1WN6 - chains A and B; structure by X-ray diffraction, 1.80 A resolution.

# Chain A (and B)
Protein: Blasticidin-S deaminase
Organism: Aspergillus terreus
Notes: EC 3.5.4.23; chain B of this document is another copy of the same molecule, construct and numbering; everything in this record applies to it too
UniProtKB: P78986 (BSD_ASPTE); residues 1-130 here = UniProt positions 1-130
Sequence (130 residues; row label = number of the first residue in the row):
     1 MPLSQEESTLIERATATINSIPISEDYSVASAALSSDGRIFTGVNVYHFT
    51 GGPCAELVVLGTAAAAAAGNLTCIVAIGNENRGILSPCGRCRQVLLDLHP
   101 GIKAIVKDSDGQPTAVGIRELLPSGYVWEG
Unresolved in the structure: 1-3, 130 (chain B: 1-2, 129-130)
Metal / ion sites: Zn2+: Cys-54, Cys-88, Cys-91
Ligand contacts:
  - arsenic (ARS): Glu-7, Cys-73, Ile-105, Ala-115
  - BST (6-(4-amino-4-hydroxy-2-oxo-3,4-dihydro-2H-pyrimidin-1-yl)-3-[3-amino-5-(N-methyl-guanidino)-pent anoylamino]-3,6-dihydro-2H-pyran-2-carboxylic acid): Glu-25, Asp-26, Ser-28, Val-29, Asn-45, Tyr-47, Cys-54, Ala-55, Glu-56, Ala-76, Arg-82, Leu-85, Ser-86, Pro-87, Cys-88, Cys-91, Tyr-126, Trp-128

# How chain A and chain B interact
Contacting residue pairs (53; chain A residue first):
  Ile-21(A) / Ala-64(B)
  Ile-21(A) / Ala-65(B)
  Ile-21(A) / Ala-67(B)
  Pro-22(A) / Ala-67(B)
  Asp-26(A) / Leu-98(B)
  Tyr-27(A) / Ala-64(B)  hydrophobic
  Tyr-27(A) / Leu-98(B)
  Tyr-27(A) / His-99(B)
  Val-44(A) / Gly-61(B)
  Val-44(A) / Ala-65(B)  hydrophobic
  Val-46(A) / Leu-57(B)
  Val-46(A) / Leu-60(B)
  Val-46(A) / Gly-61(B)
  Val-46(A) / Leu-98(B)  hydrophobic
  His-48(A) / Gln-93(B)
  His-48(A) / Val-94(B)
  His-48(A) / Asp-97(B)  salt bridge
  Phe-49(A) / Tyr-126(B)  hydrophobic
  Phe-49(A) / Trp-128(B)
  Thr-50(A) / Arg-90(B)  hydrogen bond (backbone-side chain)
  Thr-50(A) / Val-94(B)
  Gly-51(A) / Arg-90(B)  hydrogen bond (backbone-side chain)
  Pro-53(A) / Pro-53(B)  hydrophobic
  Pro-53(A) / Leu-57(B)
  Leu-57(A) / Val-46(B)
  Leu-57(A) / Pro-53(B)
  Val-58(A) / Val-58(B)
  Val-58(A) / Gly-61(B)
  Val-58(A) / Thr-62(B)
  Leu-60(A) / Val-46(B)
  Gly-61(A) / Val-44(B)
  Gly-61(A) / Val-46(B)
  Gly-61(A) / Val-58(B)
  Thr-62(A) / Val-58(B)
  Thr-62(A) / Thr-62(B)
  Ala-64(A) / Ile-21(B)
  Ala-64(A) / Tyr-27(B)  hydrophobic
  Ala-64(A) / Val-44(B)  hydrophobic
  Ala-65(A) / Ile-21(B)
  Ala-65(A) / Val-44(B)
  Ala-67(A) / Ile-21(B)
  Arg-90(A) / Thr-50(B)  hydrogen bond (side chain-backbone)
  Arg-90(A) / Gly-51(B)  hydrogen bond (side chain-backbone)
  Gln-93(A) / His-48(B)
  Val-94(A) / His-48(B)
  Val-94(A) / Thr-50(B)
  Asp-97(A) / His-48(B)  salt bridge
  Leu-98(A) / Asp-26(B)
  Leu-98(A) / Tyr-27(B)
  Leu-98(A) / Val-46(B)  hydrophobic
  His-99(A) / Tyr-27(B)
  Tyr-126(A) / Phe-49(B)  hydrophobic
  Trp-128(A) / Phe-49(B)
Also at the interface, not in a pair above, chain A (31 interface residues in all): Thr-17, Ser-20, Gly-43, Tyr-47
Also at the interface, not in a pair above, chain B (31 interface residues in all): Thr-17, Ser-20, Pro-22, Gly-43, Tyr-47

# Summary
Chain A and chain B each contribute 31 residues to their interface; the contacts include 4 hydrogen bonds and
2 salt bridges. Among the polar pairs are His-48(A)/Asp-97(B), Thr-50(A)/Arg-90(B) and Gly-51(A)/Arg-90(B).
Bound to chain A: compound BST and arsenic.
Both chains are Blasticidin-S deaminase (Aspergillus terreus). Entry 1WN6 (Crystal Structure of Blasticidin S
Deaminase (BSD) Complexed with Tetrahedral Intermediate of Blasticidin S) was determined by X-ray diffraction,
deposited together with 2Z3G, 2Z3H, 2Z3I, 2Z3J and 1WN5.
